9NEZ - chains B and G of the 8 polymer chains in the assembly; structure by electron microscopy, 3.47 A resolution.

[Chain B]
Protein: Sulfhydrogenase 1 subunit beta
Source organism: Pyrococcus furiosus
Notes: EC 1.12.98.4
UniProt: Q8U2E5 (HYD1B_PYRFU); residue numbers follow UniProt; this construct covers 1-367
Amino-acid sequence (367 residues; each row starts with the number of its first residue):
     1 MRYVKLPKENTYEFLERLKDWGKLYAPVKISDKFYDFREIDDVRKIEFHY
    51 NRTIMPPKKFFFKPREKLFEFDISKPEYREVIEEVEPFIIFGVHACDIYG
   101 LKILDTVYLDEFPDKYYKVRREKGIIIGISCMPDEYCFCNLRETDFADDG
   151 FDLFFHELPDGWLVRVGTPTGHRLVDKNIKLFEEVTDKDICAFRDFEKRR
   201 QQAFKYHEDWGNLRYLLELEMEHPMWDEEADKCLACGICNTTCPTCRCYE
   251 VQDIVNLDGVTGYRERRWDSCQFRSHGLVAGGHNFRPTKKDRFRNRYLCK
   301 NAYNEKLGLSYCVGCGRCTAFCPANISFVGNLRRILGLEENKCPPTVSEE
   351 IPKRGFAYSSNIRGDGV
Disordered / not traced: 344-367
Bound ions: 4Fe-4S cluster Fe site 1: His94, Cys96, Cys131, Cys137, Cys139; 4Fe-4S cluster Fe site 2: Cys233, Cys236, Cys239, Cys322; 4Fe-4S cluster Fe site 3: Cys243, Cys312, Cys315, Cys318; 4Fe-4S cluster Fe site 4: Cys246, Cys248, Cys271, Cys299
Residues lining bound ligands:
  - FAD (flavin-adenine dinucleotide): Leu278, Val279, Ala280
  - 4Fe-4S cluster (SF4), molecule 1: Asn51, Arg52, His94, Ala95, Cys96, Cys131, Met132, Pro133, Cys137, Phe138, Cys139, Thr144, Gly314, Cys315
  - 4Fe-4S cluster (SF4), molecule 2: Phe138, Cys239, Cys243, Pro244, Thr245, Arg296, Lys300, Cys312, Val313, Gly314, Cys315, Gly316, Arg317, Cys318, Phe328
  - 4Fe-4S cluster (SF4), molecule 3: Cys233, Leu234, Ala235, Cys236, Gly237, Ile238, Cys239, Gln272, Phe293, Cys322, Pro323, Ala324, Ile326
  - 4Fe-4S cluster (SF4), molecule 4: Asn240, Thr245, Cys246, Arg247, Cys248, Asp269, Ser270, Cys271, His276, Asn295, Arg296, Cys299, Lys300

[Chain G]
Protein: Sulfhydrogenase 1 subunit gamma
Source organism: Pyrococcus furiosus
Notes: EC 1.12.98.4
UniProt: Q8U2E4 (HYD1G_PYRFU); residue numbers follow UniProt; this construct covers 1-292
Amino-acid sequence (292 residues; each row starts with the number of its first residue):
     1 MMLPKEIMMPNDNPYALHRVKVLKVYSLTETEKLFLFRFEDPELAEKWTF
    51 KPGQFVQLTIPGVGEVPISICSSPMRKGFFELCIRKAGRVTTVVHRLKPG
   101 DTVLVRGPYGNGFPVDEWEGMDLLLIAAGLGTAPLRSVFLYAMDNRWKYG
   151 NITFINTARYGKDLLFYKELEAMKDLAEAENVKIIQSVTRDPNWPGLKGR
   201 PQQFIVEANTNPKNTAVAICGPPRMYKSVFEALINYGYRPENIFVTLERR
   251 MKCGIGKCGHCNVGTSTSWKYICKDGPVFTYFDIVSTPGLLD
Disordered / not traced: 1-10, 292
Bound ions: 2Fe-2S cluster Fe: Cys253, Cys258, Cys261, Cys273
Residues lining bound ligands:
  - FAD (flavin-adenine dinucleotide): Phe55, Glu65, Val66, Pro67, Ile68, Ser69, Cys83, Ile84, Arg85, Ala87, Gly88, Arg89, Val90, Thr91, Leu130, Ala133, Glu248, Arg249, Arg250, Met251, Lys252
  - 2Fe-2S cluster (FES): Met251, Cys253, Gly254, Ile255, Gly256, Lys257, Cys258, Gly259, His260, Cys261, Tyr271, Cys273
UniProt features mapped onto this chain:
  - binding site ([2Fe-2S] cluster): Cys253, Cys258, Cys261, Cys273

[How chain B and chain G interact]
Contacting residue pairs - 7 pairs, chain B then chain G:
  Met1(B) - Thr267(G)
  Met1(B) - Ser286(G)  hydrogen bond (backbone-backbone)
  Arg2(B) - Val285(G)
  Arg2(B) - Ser286(G)
  His172(B) - Phe282(G)
  His172(B) - Ser286(G)
  Arg173(B) - Glu241(G)  salt bridge
Also at the interface, not in a pair above, chain B (5 interface residues in all): Tyr3

[Overview]
The chain B/chain G interface involves 5 residues from each chain, with 1 hydrogen bond and 1 salt bridge.
Among the polar pairs are Arg173(B)-Glu241(G) and Met1(B)-Ser286(G). Bound to chain B: 4 copies of 4Fe-4S
cluster and flavin-adenine dinucleotide.
Chain B is Sulfhydrogenase 1 subunit beta and chain G is Sulfhydrogenase 1 subunit gamma, both from Pyrococcus
furiosus; the structure, Structure of the Pyrococcus furiosus SHI complex, was determined by electron
microscopy (same publication as 9E15, 9E1J and 9NF0).
